PDB entry 5D8W | X-ray diffraction, 2.86 A resolution | chain A

[Chain A]
Name: Endoglucanase
Organism: Ganoderma lucidum
Sequence (347 residues; row label = number of the first residue in the row):
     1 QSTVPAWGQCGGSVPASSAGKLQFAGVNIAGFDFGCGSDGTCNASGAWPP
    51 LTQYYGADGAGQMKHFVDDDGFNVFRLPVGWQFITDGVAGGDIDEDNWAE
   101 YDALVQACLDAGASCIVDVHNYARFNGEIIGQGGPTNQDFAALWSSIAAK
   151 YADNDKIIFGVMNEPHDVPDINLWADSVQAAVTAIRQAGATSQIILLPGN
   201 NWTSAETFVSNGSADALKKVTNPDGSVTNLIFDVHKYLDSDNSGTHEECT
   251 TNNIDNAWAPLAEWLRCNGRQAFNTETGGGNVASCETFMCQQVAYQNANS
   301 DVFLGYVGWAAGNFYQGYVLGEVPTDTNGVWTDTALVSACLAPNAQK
Disordered / not traced: 1-21, 346-347
Cystine bridges: Cys36-Cys42, Cys108-Cys115, Cys249-Cys285, Cys290-Cys340

[Overview]
Chain A is Endoglucanase (Ganoderma lucidum); the structure, Structrue of a lucidum protein, was determined by
X-ray diffraction (same publication as 5D8Z).
